Entry 8JND (electron microscopy, 3.66 A resolution); this record covers chains A and J of the 19 polymer chains in the assembly.

# Chain A
Molecule: Histone H3.1
From: Homo sapiens
UniProtKB: P68431 (H31_HUMAN); residues 0-135 here correspond to UniProt positions 1-136 (UniProt number = residue number + 1)
Chain sequence (139 residues; row label = number of the first residue in the row; numbers below 1 keep their minus sign (Gly-3 is residue -3)):
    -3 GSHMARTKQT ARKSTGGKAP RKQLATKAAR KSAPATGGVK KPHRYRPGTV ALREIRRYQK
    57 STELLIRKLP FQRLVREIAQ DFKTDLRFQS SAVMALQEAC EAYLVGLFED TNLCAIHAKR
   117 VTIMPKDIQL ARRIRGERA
Disordered / not traced: -3 to 37, 134-135
Differences from the reference sequence: expression tag (-3 to -1)
Curated features (UniProtKB/Swiss-Prot):
  - modified residue: Arg2 (Asymmetric dimethylarginine), Thr3 (Phosphothreonine), Lys4 (Allysine), Gln5 (5-glutamyl dopamine), Thr6 (Phosphothreonine), Arg8 (Citrulline), Lys9 (N6,N6,N6-trimethyllysine), Ser10 (ADP-ribosylserine), Thr11 (Phosphothreonine), Lys14 (N6-(2-hydroxyisobutyryl)lysine), Arg17 (Asymmetric dimethylarginine), Lys18 (N6-(2-hydroxyisobutyryl)lysine), Lys23 (N6-(2-hydroxyisobutyryl)lysine), Arg26 (Citrulline), Lys27 (N6,N6,N6-trimethyllysine), Ser28 (ADP-ribosylserine), Lys36 (N6,N6,N6-trimethyllysine), Lys37 (N6-methyllysine), Tyr41 (Phosphotyrosine), Lys56 (N6,N6,N6-trimethyllysine) and 8 more in UniProt
  - lipidation: Lys18 (N6-decanoyllysine)

# Chain J
Molecule: 153-nt DNA strand
From: synthetic construct
Sequence (153 nucleotides; each row starts with the number of its first residue):
     1 TGGCCGTTTT CGTTGTTTTT TTCTGTCTCG TGCCTGGTGT CTTGGGTGTA ATCCCCTTGG
    61 CGGTTAAAAC GCGGGGGACA GCGCGTACGT GCGTTTAAGC GGTGCTAGAG CTGTCTACGA
   121 CCAATTGAGC GGCCTCGGCA CCGGGATTCT GAT

# Interface between chain A and chain J
Residue-residue contacts - 18 pairs, chain A then chain J:
  Arg40(A) with DG73(J), base contact
  Arg42(A) with DG151(J), phosphate contact; DA152(J), phosphate contact
  Thr45(A) with DG151(J), hydrogen bond to the phosphate
  Arg63(A) with DA67(J), sugar contact
  Arg72(A) with DT58(J), salt bridge to the phosphate
  Arg83(A) with DT57(J), hydrogen bond to the sugar; DT58(J), phosphate contact
  Phe84(A) with DT57(J), phosphate contact; DT58(J), hydrogen bond to the phosphate
  Gln85(A) with DT57(J), phosphate contact
  Arg116(A) with DA78(J), phosphate contact; DC79(J), phosphate contact
  Val117(A) with DG77(J), sugar contact; DA78(J), hydrogen bond to the phosphate
  Thr118(A) with DA78(J), hydrogen bond to the phosphate
  Met120(A) with DA78(J), phosphate contact; DC79(J), phosphate contact
Interface residues without a listed pair, chain A (17 interface residues in all): His39, Tyr41, Pro43, Ser86, Lys115
Interface residues without a listed pair, chain J (12 interface residues in all): DG75, DG76, DT150

# In short
17 residues of chain A and 12 residues of chain J are in contact; the contacts include 5 hydrogen bonds and 1
salt bridge. Polar pairs include Arg83(A)-DT57(J), Thr45(A)-DG151(J) and Phe84(A)-DT58(J).
Here chain A is Histone H3.1 (Homo sapiens) and chain J is a 153-nt DNA strand (synthetic construct). Entry
8JND (The cryo-EM structure of the nonameric RAD51 ring bound to the nucleosome with the linker DNA ...) was
determined by electron microscopy together with 8JNE, 8JNF, 8XBT, 8XBU and 8XBW from the same study.
